PDB entry 7LBU | X-ray diffraction, 2.11 A resolution | chain A

# Chain A
Protein: Exo-alpha-sialidase
From: Cutibacterium acnes
UniProtKB: A0A2B7IY20 (A0A2B7IY20_CUTAC); numbering as in UniProt (aligned over 31-481)
Chain sequence (455 residues; numbered 27 to 481; the number before each row is that of its first residue):
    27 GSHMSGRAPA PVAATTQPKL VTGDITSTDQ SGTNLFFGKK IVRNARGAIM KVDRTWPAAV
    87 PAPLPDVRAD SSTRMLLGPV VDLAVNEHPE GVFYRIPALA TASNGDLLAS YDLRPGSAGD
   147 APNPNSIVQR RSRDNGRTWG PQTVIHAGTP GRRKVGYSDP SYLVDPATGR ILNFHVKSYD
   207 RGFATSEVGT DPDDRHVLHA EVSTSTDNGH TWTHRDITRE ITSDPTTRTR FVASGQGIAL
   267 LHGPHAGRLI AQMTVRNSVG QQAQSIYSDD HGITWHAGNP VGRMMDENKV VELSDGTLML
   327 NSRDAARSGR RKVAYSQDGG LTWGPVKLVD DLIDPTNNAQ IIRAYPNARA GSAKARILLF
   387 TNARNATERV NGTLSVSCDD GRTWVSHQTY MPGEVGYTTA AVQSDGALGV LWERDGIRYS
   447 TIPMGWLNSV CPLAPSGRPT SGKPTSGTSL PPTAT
Unresolved in the structure: 27-80, 461-481
Disulfide bonds: Cys404-Cys457
Construct notes: expression tag (27-30)

# Overview
Chain A is Exo-alpha-sialidase (Cutibacterium acnes); the structure, Crystal structure of the
Propionibacterium acnes surface sialidase, was determined by X-ray diffraction, deposited together with 7LBV.
